Entry 5ZZG (X-ray diffraction, 1.80 A resolution); this record covers chain A.

[Chain A]
Name: Myoglobin
Source organism: Physeter catodon
UniProt: P02185 (MYG_PHYCD); residues 1-153 here correspond to UniProt positions 2-154 (UniProt number = residue number + 1)
Amino-acid sequence (153 residues; numbered 1 to 153; the number before each row is that of its first residue):
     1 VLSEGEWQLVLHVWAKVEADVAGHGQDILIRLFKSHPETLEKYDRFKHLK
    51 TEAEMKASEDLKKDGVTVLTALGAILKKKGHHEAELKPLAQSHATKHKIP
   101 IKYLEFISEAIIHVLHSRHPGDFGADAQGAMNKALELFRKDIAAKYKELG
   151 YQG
Construct notes: engineered mutation Tyr43 (Phe44 in P02185), Asp64 (His65 in P02185)
Metal / ion sites: heme Fe near His93 (its only coordinating residue here)
Residues lining bound ligands:
  - heme (HEM): Thr39, Lys42, Tyr43, Arg45, Asp64, Thr67, Val68, Ala71, Leu72, Pro88, Leu89, Ser92, His93, His97, Ile99, Tyr103, Leu104, Ile107, Phe138
  - 2,4,6-trichlorophenol (T6C): Leu29, Phe33, Tyr43, Phe46, Asp64, Thr67, Val68, Ile107
UniProt features mapped onto this chain:
  - binding site (heme b): His93
  - modified residue: Ser3 (Phosphoserine), Thr67 (Phosphothreonine)

[Overview]
Chain A binds heme and 2,4,6-trichlorophenol. From UniProt: heme b-binding residue His93.
Chain A is Myoglobin (Physeter catodon); the structure, X-ray structure of F43Y/H64D sperm whale myoglobin in
complex with TCP, was determined by X-ray diffraction, deposited together with 5ZZF.
